Entry 5L3X (X-ray diffraction, 2.75 A resolution); this record covers chains A and B.

[Chain A]
Protein: Negative elongation factor A
Source organism: Homo sapiens
UniProtKB: Q9H3P2 (NELFA_HUMAN); residue numbers follow UniProt; this construct covers 6-182
Sequence (177 residues; numbered 6 to 182; the number before each row is that of its first residue):
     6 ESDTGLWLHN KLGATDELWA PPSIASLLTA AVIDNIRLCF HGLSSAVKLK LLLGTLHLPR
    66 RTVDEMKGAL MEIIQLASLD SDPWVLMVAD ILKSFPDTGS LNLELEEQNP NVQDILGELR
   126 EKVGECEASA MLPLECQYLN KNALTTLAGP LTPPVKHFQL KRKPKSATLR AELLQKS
UniProt features mapped onto this chain:
  - modified residue: Thr157 (Phosphothreonine)

[Chain B]
Protein: Negative elongation factor C/D
Source organism: Homo sapiens
UniProtKB: Q8IXH7 (NELFD_HUMAN); residues 186-590 here = UniProt positions 186-590
Sequence (405 residues; row label = number of the first residue in the row):
   186 GEITSVSTAC QQLEVFSRVL RTSLATILDG GEENLEKNLP EFAKMVCHGE HTYLFAQAMM
   246 SVLAQEEQGG SAVRRIAQEV QRFAQEKGHD ASQITLALGT AASYPRACQA LGAMLSKGAL
   306 NPADITVLFK MFTSMDPPPV ELIRVPAFLD LFMQSLFKPG ARINQDHKHK YIHILAYAAS
   366 VVETWKKNKR VSINKDELKS TSKAVETVHN LCCNENKGAS ELVAELSTLY QCIRFPVVAM
   426 GVLKWVDWTV SEPRYFQLQT DHTPVHLALL DEISTCHQLL HPQVLQLLVK LFETEHSALD
   486 VMEQLELKKT LLDRMVHLLS RGYVLPVVSY IRKCLEKLDT DISLIRYFVT EVLDVIAPPY
   546 TSDFVQLFLP ILENDSIAGT IKTEGEHDPV TEFIAHCKSN FIMVN
Disordered / not traced: 402-403, 445-448, 523, 564-572
Differences from the reference sequence: conflict Ala483 (Gln in Q8IXH7)
UniProt features mapped onto this chain:
  - mutagenesis: Arg291 (R291Q: Reduces RNA binding; when associated with M-315, M-371, M-372, M-374, M-384, M-388, Q-419 and Q-506), Lys315 (K315M: Reduces RNA binding; when associated with Q-291, M-371, M-372, M-374, M-384, M-388, Q-419 and Q-506), Lys371 (K371M: Reduces RNA binding; when associated with Q-291, M-315, M-372, M-374, M-384, M-388, Q-419 and Q-506), Lys372 (K372M: Reduces RNA binding; when associated with Q-291, M-315, M-371, M-374, M-384, M-388, Q-419 and Q-506), Lys374 (K374M: Reduces RNA binding; when associated with Q-291, M-315, M-371, M-372, M-384, M-388, Q-419 and Q-506), Lys384 (K384M: Reduces RNA binding; when associated with Q-291, M-315, M-371, M-372, M-374, M-388, Q-419 and Q-506), Lys388 (K388M: Reduces RNA binding; when associated with Q-291, M-315, M-371, M-372, M-374, M-384, Q-419 and Q-506), Arg419 (R419Q: Reduces RNA binding; when associated with Q-291, M-315, M-371, M-372, M-374, M-384, M-388 and Q-506), Arg506 (R506Q: Reduces RNA binding; when associated with Q-291, M-315, M-371, M-372, M-374, M-384, M-388 and Q-419)
What the authors report for this chain:
  - mutagenesis - R291Q/K315M/K371M/K372M/K374M/K384M/K388M/R419Q/R506Q: decreased binding to RNA

[Chain A / chain B interface]
Residue-residue contacts - 151 pairs, chain A then chain B:
  Leu23(A) with His233(B); Gly234(B); Glu235(B), hydrogen bond (backbone-backbone)
  Trp24(A) with Cys232(B), hydrogen bond (side chain-backbone); His233(B); Gly234(B); Glu235(B); Tyr238(B), hydrophobic; His274(B), hydrogen bond; Asp275(B)
  Ala25(A) with Glu235(B), hydrogen bond (backbone-side chain)
  Leu54(A) with His236(B)
  Leu58(A) with Glu235(B); His236(B)
  Leu61(A) with Gln278(B); Ile279(B), hydrophobic
  His62(A) with Glu235(B), salt bridge; Gln278(B), hydrogen bond
  Pro88(A) with Leu198(B)
  Trp89(A) with Cys195(B), hydrogen bond (side chain-backbone); Gln196(B), hydrogen bond (side chain-backbone); Gln197(B); Leu198(B); Phe201(B), hydrophobic; His236(B); Thr237(B); Phe240(B), hydrophobic
  Met92(A) with Leu198(B), hydrophobic; Phe240(B), hydrophobic
  Ile96(A) with Ala243(B), hydrophobic
  Gly104(A) with Ala287(B)
  Ser105(A) with Ala282(B), hydrogen bond (side chain-backbone); Gly284(B)
  Leu106(A) with Leu239(B), hydrophobic; Ala282(B), hydrogen bond (backbone-backbone); Leu283(B), hydrophobic
  Leu108(A) with Ser246(B); Val247(B); Gln250(B)
  Leu110(A) with Met244(B), hydrophobic
  Asn116(A) with Glu199(B); Ser202(B)
  Val117(A) with Met244(B), hydrophobic
  Asp119(A) with Arg206(B)
  Ile120(A) with Ser202(B); Leu205(B), hydrophobic; Arg206(B); Phe240(B), hydrophobic
  Leu121(A) with Val247(B), hydrophobic; Leu248(B), hydrophobic
  Glu123(A) with Arg206(B), salt bridge
  Leu124(A) with Arg206(B); Leu209(B), hydrophobic; Leu248(B), hydrophobic
  Arg125(A) with Val247(B); Glu251(B), salt bridge
  Lys127(A) with Ala210(B); Asp214(B), salt bridge
  Val128(A) with Gln253(B); Gly254(B); Gly255(B); Val258(B), hydrophobic
  Gly129(A) with Gln253(B)
  Cys131(A) with Leu213(B)
  Glu132(A) with Gln253(B)
  Met136(A) with Glu217(B); Ser256(B); Ala257(B); Ile261(B), hydrophobic
  Leu137(A) with Arg260(B), hydrogen bond (backbone-side chain)
  Pro138(A) with Ser256(B); Arg259(B); Gln263(B)
  Leu139(A) with Arg260(B); Gln263(B), hydrogen bond (backbone-side chain); Glu264(B); Arg267(B); Pro331(B), hydrophobic
  Glu140(A) with Arg259(B), salt bridge; Gln263(B), hydrogen bond; Arg329(B); Pro331(B)
  Cys141(A) with Leu464(B)
  Gln142(A) with Pro421(B); Met425(B); Leu464(B); Leu465(B); Gln468(B), hydrogen bond
  Tyr143(A) with Leu334(B), hydrophobic; Met338(B), hydrophobic; Ala364(B); Val422(B); Met425(B)
  Leu144(A) with Arg329(B); Ala363(B); Ala364(B); Pro421(B)
  Asn145(A) with Ala364(B), hydrogen bond (backbone-backbone); Ser365(B); Glu382(B); Thr386(B), hydrogen bond; Phe420(B); Pro421(B)
  Asn147(A) with Glu382(B), hydrogen bond
  Ala148(A) with Arg329(B); Val367(B), hydrophobic
  Thr151(A) with Val367(B)
  Leu156(A) with Gln463(B); Leu464(B), hydrophobic
  Thr157(A) with Gln463(B), hydrogen bond (backbone-side chain)
  Pro159(A) with Gln463(B); Gly507(B)
  Lys161(A) with Thr546(B)
  His162(A) with Val509(B); Leu510(B); Pro544(B); Tyr545(B); Thr546(B), hydrogen bond; Phe549(B)
  Phe163(A) with Leu504(B), hydrophobic; Val509(B), hydrophobic; Ile541(B), hydrophobic; Ala542(B); Pro544(B); Tyr545(B), hydrophobic
  Gln164(A) with Val540(B); Ile541(B); Ala542(B), hydrogen bond (backbone-backbone); Pro543(B), hydrogen bond (side chain-backbone); Pro544(B)
  Leu165(A) with Ser505(B); Val540(B)
  Lys166(A) with Asp539(B); Val540(B), hydrogen bond (backbone-backbone); Ile541(B); Ala542(B)
  Arg167(A) with Val540(B)
  Pro169(A) with Ser505(B)
  Ser171(A) with Asp456(B); Arg499(B); His502(B), hydrogen bond
  Leu174(A) with Arg499(B)
  Arg175(A) with Tyr415(B); Glu457(B), salt bridge
  Leu178(A) with Val408(B); Leu411(B); Ala453(B), hydrophobic
  Leu179(A) with Leu411(B), hydrophobic
  Lys181(A) with Val408(B)
  Ser182(A) with Val408(B), hydrogen bond (side chain-backbone); Ala409(B)
Also at the interface, not in a pair above, chain A (69 interface residues in all): Arg65, Val93, Leu97, Phe100, Ala135, Leu149, Pro158, Lys168, Lys170
Also at the interface, not in a pair above, chain B (105 interface residues in all): Ile212, Gly216, Ala269, Ala276, Pro290, Asp335, Val366, Glu368, Ser412, Val450, Arg506, Tyr532, Glu536, Asp548
From the paper, about this interface:
  - interface residues, chain A: Trp24(A), Trp89(A), Pro138(A)

[Overview]
Chain A and chain B form an interface of 69 and 105 residues respectively; the contacts include 23 hydrogen
bonds and 6 salt bridges. Among the polar pairs are His62(A)-Glu235(B), Glu123(A)-Arg206(B) and
Arg125(A)-Glu251(B). From the paper: R291Q/K315M/K371M/K372M/K374M/K384M/K388M/R419Q/R506Q of chain B reduce
binding to RNA; interface residues Trp24(A), Trp89(A) and Pro138(A).
Here chain A is Negative elongation factor A and chain B is Negative elongation factor C/D, both from Homo
sapiens. Entry 5L3X (Crystal structure of negative elongation factor subcomplex NELF-AC) was determined by
X-ray diffraction.
